8RMC - chains E and F of the 9 polymer chains in the assembly; structure by electron microscopy, 2.26 A resolution.

Chain E:
Protein: Isoform Mitochondrial of Cysteine desulfurase
Source organism: Homo sapiens
Notes: EC 2.8.1.7
UniProtKB: Q9Y697 (NFS1_HUMAN); numbering as in UniProt (aligned over 56-457)
Chain sequence (404 residues; row label = number of the first residue in the row):
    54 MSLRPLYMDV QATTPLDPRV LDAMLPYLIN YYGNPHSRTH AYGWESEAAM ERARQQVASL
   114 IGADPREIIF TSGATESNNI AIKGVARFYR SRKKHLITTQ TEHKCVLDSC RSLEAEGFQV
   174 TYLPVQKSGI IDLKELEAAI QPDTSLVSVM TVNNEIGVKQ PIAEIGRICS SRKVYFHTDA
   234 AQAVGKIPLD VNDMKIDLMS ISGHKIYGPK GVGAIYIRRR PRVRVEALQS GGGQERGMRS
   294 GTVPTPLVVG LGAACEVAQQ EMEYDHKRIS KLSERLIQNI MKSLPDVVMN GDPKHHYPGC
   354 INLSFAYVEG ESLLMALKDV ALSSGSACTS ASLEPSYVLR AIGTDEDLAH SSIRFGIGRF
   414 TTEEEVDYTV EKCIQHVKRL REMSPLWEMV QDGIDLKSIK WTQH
Disordered / not traced: 54-55
Construct notes: initiating methionine (54); expression tag (55)
Modified residues: Lys258 ((2S)-2-amino-6-[[3-hydroxy-2-methyl-5-(phosphonooxymethyl)pyridin-4-yl]methylideneamino]hexanoic acid; LLP)
UniProt features mapped onto this chain:
  - active site: Cys381 (Cysteine persulfide intermediate)
  - binding site (pyridoxal 5'-phosphate): Ala127, Thr128, Gln235, Ser255, His257, Thr295
  - binding site ([2Fe-2S] cluster): Cys381
  - binding site (Zn(2+)): Cys381
  - modified residue: Lys258 (N6-(pyridoxal phosphate)lysine), Cys381 (Cysteine persulfide)
Metal / ion sites: Fe2+: Cys381 (shared with 3 residues of chain H)
From the paper describing this entry:
  - mutagenesis - R271A/R272A/R273A/R275A/R277A: abolished catalytic activity

Chain F:
Protein: LYR motif-containing protein 4
Source organism: Homo sapiens
UniProtKB: Q9HD34 (LYRM4_HUMAN); numbering as in UniProt (aligned over 1-91)
Chain sequence (115 residues; numbered -23 to 91; the number before each row is that of its first residue; numbers below 1 keep their minus sign (Met-23 is residue -23)):
   -23 MGSSHHHHHH GSPTTENLYF QGHNMAASSR AQVLALYRAM LRESKRFSAY NYRTYAVRRI
    37 RDAFRENKNV KDPVEIQTLV NKAKRDLGVI RRQVHIGQLY STDKLIIENR DMPRT
Disordered / not traced: -23 to 4, 86-91
Construct notes: initiating methionine (-23); expression tag (-22 to 0); variant Ala11 (Ser in Q9HD34)
Residues lining bound ligands: S-dodecanoyl-4'-phosphopantetheine (8Q1; S-[2-({N-[(2R)-2-hydroxy-3,3-dimethyl-4-(phosphonooxy)butanoyl]-beta-alanyl}amino)ethyl] dodecanethioate): Arg6, Val9, Leu10, Met16, Tyr31, Ala32, Arg35, Ile36, Ala39, Phe40, Asn43, Lys44, Val46, Ile52, Leu55, Val56, Ala59, Asp62, Ile66

Interface between chain E and chain F:
Pairs across the interface (42):
  Leu56(E) - Lys80(F)
  Leu56(E) - Leu81(F)
  Leu56(E) - Ile82(F)  hydrophobic
  Leu56(E) - Asn85(F)
  Arg57(E) - Thr78(F)
  Arg57(E) - Asp79(F)
  Arg57(E) - Lys80(F)  hydrogen bond (backbone-backbone)
  Arg57(E) - Leu81(F)
  Arg57(E) - Ile82(F)  hydrogen bond (backbone-backbone)
  Pro58(E) - Leu81(F)
  Leu59(E) - Leu81(F)  hydrophobic
  Leu59(E) - Ile83(F)  hydrophobic
  Leu69(E) - Tyr28(F)  hydrogen bond (backbone-side chain)
  Pro71(E) - Tyr28(F)
  Pro71(E) - Gln69(F)
  Arg72(E) - Tyr31(F)  hydrogen bond
  Leu74(E) - Gln69(F)
  Asp75(E) - Val65(F)
  Asp75(E) - Arg68(F)  salt bridge
  Asp75(E) - Gln69(F)  hydrogen bond
  Leu78(E) - Ile72(F)  hydrophobic
  Glu314(E) - Tyr31(F)
  Glu314(E) - Arg35(F)  salt bridge
  Tyr317(E) - Arg34(F)
  Tyr317(E) - Arg35(F)
  Tyr317(E) - Asp38(F)  hydrogen bond
  Arg321(E) - Arg34(F)
  Asp372(E) - Ile82(F)
  Arg412(E) - Tyr31(F)
  Phe413(E) - Asn27(F)
  Phe413(E) - Tyr28(F)  hydrophobic
  Phe413(E) - Tyr31(F)  hydrophobic
  Thr415(E) - Tyr26(F)  hydrogen bond
  Thr415(E) - Thr30(F)
  Thr415(E) - Arg34(F)
  Glu417(E) - Tyr26(F)  hydrogen bond
  Glu417(E) - Ile83(F)
  Glu418(E) - Tyr26(F)
  Glu418(E) - Leu81(F)
  Glu418(E) - Ile83(F)
  Tyr421(E) - Ile82(F)
  Tyr421(E) - Ile83(F)  hydrophobic
Other interface residues (no listed pair), chain E (23 interface residues in all): Pro68, Gln313, Thr414
Other interface residues (no listed pair), chain F (20 interface residues in all): Lys58

Summary:
Chain E and chain F form an interface of 23 and 20 residues respectively; the contacts include 8 hydrogen
bonds and 2 salt bridges. Polar pairs include Asp75(E)-Arg68(F), Glu314(E)-Arg35(F) and Leu69(E)-Tyr28(F).
Chain F binds S-dodecanoyl-4'-phosphopantetheine. From the paper: R271A/R272A/R273A/R275A/R277A of chain E
abolish catalytic activity.
Here chain E is Isoform Mitochondrial of Cysteine desulfurase and chain F is LYR motif-containing protein 4,
both from Homo sapiens. Entry 8RMC (Structure of the FDX2-bound core ISC complex (proximal conformation)) was
determined by electron microscopy, deposited together with 8RMD, 8RME, 8RMF and 8RMG.
